7SQ1 - chains C and F of the 10 polymer chains in the assembly; structure by electron microscopy, 3.80 A resolution.

[Chain C]
Molecule: Envelope glycoprotein gp160
Source organism: Human immunodeficiency virus 1
UniProtKB: Q2N0S6 (Q2N0S6_9HIV1); the construct lacks a stretch of the UniProt sequence and is renumbered around it, so the offset changes along the chain: 32-142 = UniProt 31-141; 151-184 = UniProt 142-175; 189-309 = UniProt 188-308; 312-322 = UniProt 309-319; 2 more segments
Amino-acid sequence (472 residues; each row starts with the number of its first residue; note: 15 numbers in that range are skipped by the numbering (no residue carries them; nothing is unmodelled there); a row labelled like 184A-184L holds insertion residues (184A, then the next letters in order)):
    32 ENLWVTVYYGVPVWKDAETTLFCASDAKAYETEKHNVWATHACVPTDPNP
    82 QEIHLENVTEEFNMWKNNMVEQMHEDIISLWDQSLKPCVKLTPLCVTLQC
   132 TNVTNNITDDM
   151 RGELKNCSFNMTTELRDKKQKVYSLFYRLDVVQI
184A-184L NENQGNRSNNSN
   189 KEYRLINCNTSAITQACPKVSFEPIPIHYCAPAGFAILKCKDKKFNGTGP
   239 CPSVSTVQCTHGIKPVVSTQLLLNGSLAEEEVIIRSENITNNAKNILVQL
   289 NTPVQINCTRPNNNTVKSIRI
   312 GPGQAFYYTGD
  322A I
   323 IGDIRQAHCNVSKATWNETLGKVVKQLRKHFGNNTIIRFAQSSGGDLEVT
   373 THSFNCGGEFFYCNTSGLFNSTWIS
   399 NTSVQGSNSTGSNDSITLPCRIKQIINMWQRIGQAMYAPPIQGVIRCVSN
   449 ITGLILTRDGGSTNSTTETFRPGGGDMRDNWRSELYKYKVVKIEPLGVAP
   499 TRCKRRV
Disordered / not traced: 59-64, 184A-184L, 399-411, 505
Differences from the reference sequence: conflict Glu106 (Thr105 in Q2N0S6), Ile271 (Met270 in Q2N0S6), Leu288 (Phe287 in Q2N0S6), Val304 (Arg303 in Q2N0S6), Tyr319 (Ala316 in Q2N0S6), Asn332 (Thr330 in Q2N0S6), Gln363 (Asn361 in Q2N0S6), Cys501 (Ala498 in Q2N0S6)
Cystine bridges: Cys54-Cys74, Cys119-Cys205, Cys126-Cys196, Cys131-Cys157, Cys218-Cys247, Cys228-Cys239, Cys296-Cys331, Cys378-Cys445, Cys385-Cys418
Glycans and other covalent adducts: N-acetylglucosamine (NAG) linked to Asn88, Asn133, Asn137, Asn156, Asn160, Asn197, Asn234, Asn262, Asn276, Asn295, Asn301, Asn332, Asn339, Asn355, Asn386, Asn392, Asn448
Reported in the primary citation:
  - post-translational modification sites: Asn234, Asn355

[Chain F]
Molecule: Transmembrane protein gp41
Source organism: Human immunodeficiency virus 1
UniProtKB: Q2N0S6 (Q2N0S6_9HIV1); residues 512-664 here correspond to UniProt positions 509-661 (UniProt number = residue number - 3)
Amino-acid sequence (153 residues; each row starts with the number of its first residue):
   512 AVGIGAVSLGFLGAAGSTMGAASMTLTVQARNLLSGIVQQQSNLLRAPEP
   562 QQHLLKDTHWGIKQLQARVLAVEHYLRDQQLLGIWGCSGKLICCTNVPWN
   612 SSWSNRNLSEIWDNMTWLQWDKEISNYTQIIYGLLEESQNQQEKNEQDLL
   662 ALD
Disordered / not traced: 512-519, 546-569
Differences from the reference sequence: conflict Ser519 (Phe516 in Q2N0S6), Pro559 (Ile556 in Q2N0S6), Pro561 (Ala558 in Q2N0S6), Asp568 (Leu565 in Q2N0S6), His570 (Val567 in Q2N0S6), His585 (Arg582 in Q2N0S6), Cys605 (Thr602 in Q2N0S6)
Cystine bridges: Cys598-Cys604
Glycans and other covalent adducts: N-acetylglucosamine (NAG) linked to Asn611, Asn618, Asn637
Residues lining bound ligands: N-acetylglucosamine (NAG; 2-acetamido-2-deoxy-beta-D-glucopyranose): Gly524, Gly527, Ser528

[Chain C / chain F interface]
Contacting residue pairs (7; chain C residue first):
  Thr499(C) - Leu663(F)
  Arg500(C) - Leu663(F)  hydrogen bond (side chain-backbone)
  Arg500(C) - Asp664(F)  hydrogen bond (side chain-backbone)
  Cys501(C) - Ala662(F)
  Lys502(C) - Leu661(F)
  Lys502(C) - Ala662(F)  hydrogen bond (backbone-backbone)
  Lys502(C) - Asp664(F)  hydrogen bond (side chain-backbone)
Interface residues without a listed pair, chain C (5 interface residues in all): Tyr39
Interface residues without a listed pair, chain F (5 interface residues in all): Asp659

[Overview]
The chain C/chain F interface involves 5 residues from each chain; the contacts include 4 hydrogen bonds.
Polar pairs include Arg500(C)-Leu663(F), Arg500(C)-Asp664(F) and Lys502(C)-Asp664(F). Chain F binds
N-acetylglucosamine. N-acetylglucosamine is covalently linked to Asn88(C), Asn133(C), Asn137(C), Asn156(C),
Asn160(C) and Asn197(C) and 11 more. The paper reports modification sites Asn234(C) and Asn355(C).
Here chain C is Envelope glycoprotein gp160 and chain F is Transmembrane protein gp41, both from Human
immunodeficiency virus 1. Entry 7SQ1 (BG505.MD39TS Env trimer in complex with Fab from antibody C05) was
determined by electron microscopy.
